Entry 9NU3 (electron microscopy, 5.00 A resolution (low resolution: residue-level contacts below are approximate; hydrogen-bond / salt-bridge calls are withheld)); this record covers chains B and L of the 18 polymer chains in the assembly.

== Chain B (and L) ==
Name: Uromodulin
From: Homo sapiens
Notes: chain L of this document is another copy of the same molecule, construct and numbering; everything in this record applies to it too
UniProt: P07911 (UROM_HUMAN); numbering as in UniProt (aligned over 1-640)
Sequence (640 residues; row label = number of the first residue in the row):
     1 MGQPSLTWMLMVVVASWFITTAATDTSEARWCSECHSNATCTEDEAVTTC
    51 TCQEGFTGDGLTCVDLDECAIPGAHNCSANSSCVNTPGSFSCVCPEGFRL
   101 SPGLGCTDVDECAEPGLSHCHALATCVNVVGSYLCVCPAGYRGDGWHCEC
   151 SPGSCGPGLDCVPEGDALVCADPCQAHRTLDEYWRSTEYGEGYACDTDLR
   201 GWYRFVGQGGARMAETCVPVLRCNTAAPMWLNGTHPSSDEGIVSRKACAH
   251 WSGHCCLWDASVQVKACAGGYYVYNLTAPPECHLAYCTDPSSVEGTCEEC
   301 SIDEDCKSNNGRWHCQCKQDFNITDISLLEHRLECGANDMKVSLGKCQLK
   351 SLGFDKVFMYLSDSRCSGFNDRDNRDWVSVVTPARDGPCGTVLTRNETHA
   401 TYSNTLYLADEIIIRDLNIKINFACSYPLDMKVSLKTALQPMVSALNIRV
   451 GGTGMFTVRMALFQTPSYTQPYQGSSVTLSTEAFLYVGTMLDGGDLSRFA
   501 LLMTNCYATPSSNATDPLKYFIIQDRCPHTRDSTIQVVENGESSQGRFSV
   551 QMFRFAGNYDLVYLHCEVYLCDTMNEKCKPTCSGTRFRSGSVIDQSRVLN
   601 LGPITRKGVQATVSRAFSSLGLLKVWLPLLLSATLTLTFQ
Disordered / not traced: 1-172, 429-640 (chain L: 1-455, 585-640)
Disulfide bonds: Cys174-Cys267, Cys195-Cys282, Cys217-Cys255, Cys223-Cys287, Cys248-Cys256, Cys297-Cys306, Cys300-Cys315, Cys335-Cys425, Cys366-Cys389
Glycans and other covalent adducts: N-acetylglucosamine (NAG) linked to Asn232, Asn275, Asn396
Swiss-Prot annotation at these positions:
  - region: Cys150 to Ala171 (Beta hairpin), Asp430 to Thr453 (Flexible ZP-N/ZP-C linker), Gly454 to Thr465 (Internal hydrophobic patch (IHP)), Arg586 to Ser589 (Essential for cleavage by HPN), Val598 to Arg606 (External hydrophobic patch (EHP))
  - site: Phe587, Arg588 (Cleavage)
  - lipidation: Ser614 (GPI-anchor amidated serine)
  - glycosylation (N-linked (GlcNAc...) asparagine): Asn38, Asn76, Asn80, Asn232 (complex), Asn275 (high mannose), Asn322 (complex), Asn396 (complex), Asn513 (complex)
  - natural variant: Cys52 (C52W: In ADTKD1), Asp59 (D59A: In ADTKD1), Cys77 (C77Y: In ADTKD1), Val93 to Gly97 (sequence variant, change not given here; In ADTKD1), Gly103 (G103C: In ADTKD1), Val109 (V109E: In ADTKD1), Cys112 (C112R: In ADTKD1), Cys120 (C120G: In ADTKD1), Cys126 (C126R: In ADTKD1), Asn128 (N128S: In ADTKD1), Cys135 (C135S: In ADTKD1), Cys148 (C148W: In ADTKD1; C148Y: In ADTKD1), 22 further natural variant entries in UniProt
  - mutagenesis: Leu333 (L333K: Abolishes polymerization and filament formation of the secreted form), Arg415 (R415A: Abolishes polymerization. No effect on protein trafficking or secretion. Suppresses the dominant-negative loss of polymerization in 555-F-A-556 DEL or 586-A--A-589 ...), Ile421 (I421K: Abolishes polymerization and filament formation of the secreted form), Asp430 (D430L: Impairs polymerization and filament formation of the secreted form), Leu435 (L435S: Impairs polymerization and filament formation of the secreted form), Val458 (V458R: Leads to retention in the endoplasmic reticulum, probably due to misfolding), Phe555 to Ala556 (Abolishes polymerization, in a dominant-negative manner. No effect on protein trafficking or secretion. Suppresses the dominant-negative loss of polymerization; when associated with A-415), Arg586 to Ser589 (Abolishes cleavage by HPN. Abolishes polymerization, in a dominant-negative manner. Suppresses the dominant-negative loss of polymerization; when associated with A-415), Val598 to Asn600 (Decreased export from the endoplasmic reticulum, leading to decreased secretion. Impairs polymerization), Gly602 to Pro603 (Decreased export from the endoplasmic reticulum, leading to decreased secretion. Impairs polymerization), Thr605 to Lys607 (No effect on secretion. Does not impair polymerization)

== Interface between chain B and chain L ==
Pairs across the interface - 13 pairs, chain B then chain L:
  Trp184(B) - Thr465(L)
  Trp184(B) - Pro466(L)
  Trp184(B) - Ser467(L)
  Trp184(B) - Thr469(L)
  Tyr189(B) - Gln464(L)
  Tyr189(B) - Pro466(L)
  Glu191(B) - Ala483(L)
  Tyr193(B) - Leu462(L)
  Tyr193(B) - Phe463(L)
  Tyr193(B) - Gln464(L)
  Tyr193(B) - Tyr472(L)
  Ala194(B) - Gln464(L)
  Asn224(B) - Gln464(L)
Also at the interface, not in a pair above, chain B (7 interface residues in all): His283
Also at the interface, not in a pair above, chain L (15 interface residues in all): Gln470, Pro471, Ser476, Val477, Ser480, Tyr486

== Overview ==
The interface between chain B and chain L involves 7 residues on one side and 15 on the other. Curated
annotation (UniProt) lists 20 mutagenesis sites on chain B.
Chain B and chain L are both Uromodulin (Homo sapiens); the structure, Uromodulin filament lattice in the
kinked arrangement from human urine, was determined by electron microscopy together with 9NU1 from the same
study.
